6CHB - chains B and G of the 18 polymer chains in the assembly; structure by X-ray diffraction, 6.80 A resolution (low resolution: residue-level contacts below are approximate; hydrogen-bond / salt-bridge calls are withheld).

Chain B:
Molecule: Envelope glycoprotein gp41
Source organism: Human immunodeficiency virus 1
Reference sequence: Q2N0S7 (Q2N0S7_9HIV1); residues 512-664 here correspond to UniProt positions 509-661 (UniProt number = residue number - 3)
Sequence (153 residues; numbered 512 to 664; the number before each row is that of its first residue):
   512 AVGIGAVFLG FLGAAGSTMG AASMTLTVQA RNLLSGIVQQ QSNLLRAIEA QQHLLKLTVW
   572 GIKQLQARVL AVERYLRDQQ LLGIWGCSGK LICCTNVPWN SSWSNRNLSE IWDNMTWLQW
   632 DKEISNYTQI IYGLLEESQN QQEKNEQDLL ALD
Not modelled in the structure: 512-517, 548-568
Sequence notes: engineered mutation Cys-605 (Thr602 in Q2N0S7)
Cystine bridges: Cys-598/Cys-604

Chain G:
Molecule: Envelope glycoprotein gp120
Source organism: Human immunodeficiency virus 1
Reference sequence: Q2N0S6 (Q2N0S6_9HIV1); the construct lacks a stretch of the UniProt sequence and is renumbered around it, so the offset changes along the chain: 31-140 = UniProt 30-139; 149-185 = UniProt 140-176; 187-309 = UniProt 186-308; 312-321 = UniProt 309-318; 2 more segments
Sequence (479 residues; each row starts with the number of its first residue; note: 12 numbers in that range are skipped by the numbering (no residue carries them; nothing is unmodelled there); a row labelled like 185A-185I holds insertion residues (185A, then the next letters in order)):
    31 AENLWVTVYY GVPVWKDAET TLFCASDAKA YETEKHNVWA THACVPTDPN PQEIHLENVT
    91 EEFNMWKNNM VEQMHTDIIS LWDQSLKPCV KLTPLCVTLQ CTNVTNNITD
   149 DMRGELKNCS FNMTTELRDK KQKVYSLFYR LDVVQIN
185A-185I ENQGNRSNN
   187 SNKEYRLINC NTSAITQACP KVSFEPIPIH YCAPAGFAIL KCKDKKFNGT GPCPSVSTVQ
   247 CTHGIKPVVS TQLLLNGSLA EEEVMIRSEN ITNNAKNILV QFNTPVQINC TRPNNNTRKS
   307 IRI
   312 GPGQAFYATG
  321A D
   322 IIGDIRQAHC NVSKATWNET LGKVVKQLRK HFGNNTIIRF ANSSGGDLEV TTHSFNCGGE
   382 FFYCNTSGLF NSTWISN
   400 TSVQGSNSTG SNDSITLPCR IKQIINMWQR IGQAMYAPPI QGVIRCVSNI TGLILTRDGG
   460 STNSTTETFR PGGGDMRDNW RSELYKYKVV KIEPLGVAPT RCKRRVVGRE KR
Not modelled in the structure: 149-151, 185A-185I, 400-410, 506-511
Sequence notes: conflict Asn-332 (Thr330 in Q2N0S6); engineered mutation Cys-501 (Ala498 in Q2N0S6)
Cystine bridges: Cys-54/Cys-74, Cys-126/Cys-196, Cys-218/Cys-247, Cys-228/Cys-239, Cys-296/Cys-331, Cys-385/Cys-418
From the paper describing this entry:
  - post-translational modification sites: Asn-332

Interface between chain B and chain G:
Contacting residue pairs (112; chain B residue first):
  Phe-522(B) with Ile-84(G)
  Leu-523(B) with Pro-43(G); Leu-86(G)
  Ala-525(B) with Pro-43(G)
  Ala-526(B) with Pro-43(G); Trp-45(G); Val-89(G)
  Gly-527(B) with Asn-88(G)
  Met-530(B) with Ala-497(G)
  Ala-533(B) with Pro-43(G)
  Thr-536(B) with Gly-41(G)
  Leu-537(B) with Tyr-39(G); Tyr-40(G); Gly-41(G)
  Gln-540(B) with Gly-41(G)
  Ala-541(B) with Tyr-40(G)
  Asn-543(B) with Ala-221(G); Gly-222(G)
  Leu-544(B) with Tyr-40(G); Ala-221(G); Gly-222(G); Ile-491(G); Pro-493(G)
  Leu-545(B) with Ala-221(G)
  Ser-546(B) with Ala-221(G)
  Thr-569(B) with His-72(G)
  Val-570(B) with His-72(G)
  Trp-571(B) with Asn-67(G); Trp-69(G); Ala-70(G); Leu-111(G)
  Lys-574(B) with Leu-52(G); Phe-53(G)
  Gln-575(B) with Phe-53(G); Cys-54(G); Ala-73(G); Cys-74(G)
  Ala-578(B) with Phe-53(G); Pro-220(G)
  Leu-581(B) with Thr-50(G); Ala-221(G); Phe-223(G)
  Ala-582(B) with Ala-221(G)
  Arg-585(B) with Gly-222(G); Phe-223(G); Ile-491(G); Glu-492(G); Pro-493(G)
  Tyr-586(B) with Tyr-40(G)
  Arg-588(B) with Ile-491(G); Glu-492(G); Pro-493(G)
  Asp-589(B) with Tyr-40(G); Pro-493(G); Leu-494(G)
  Leu-593(B) with Val-38(G); Tyr-40(G); Leu-494(G)
  Trp-596(B) with Val-38(G); Leu-494(G)
  Gly-597(B) with Arg-503(G)
  Cys-598(B) with Val-38(G)
  Lys-601(B) with Tyr-40(G)
  Leu-602(B) with Val-38(G); Tyr-39(G); Tyr-40(G)
  Ile-603(B) with Val-38(G); Tyr-39(G)
  Cys-604(B) with Thr-37(G); Val-38(G)
  Cys-605(B) with Cys-501(G); Lys-502(G); Arg-503(G)
  Thr-606(B) with Trp-35(G); Val-36(G); Val-38(G); Cys-501(G); Lys-502(G)
  Asn-607(B) with Trp-35(G); Lys-502(G); Arg-503(G)
  Val-608(B) with Trp-35(G); Val-36(G)
  Trp-610(B) with Leu-34(G); Trp-35(G); Pro-498(G)
  Arg-617(B) with Leu-34(G)
  Leu-619(B) with Pro-498(G); Thr-499(G); Arg-500(G)
  Ile-622(B) with Leu-34(G); Pro-498(G)
  Trp-623(B) with Tyr-39(G); Ala-497(G); Pro-498(G); Thr-499(G)
  Trp-628(B) with Tyr-39(G); Val-42(G); Pro-43(G); Val-44(G); Val-496(G)
  Leu-629(B) with Asn-88(G)
  Trp-631(B) with Val-496(G); Pro-498(G)
  Asp-632(B) with Val-44(G); Val-496(G)
  Ile-635(B) with Val-496(G)
  Ile-642(B) with Val-36(G)
  Tyr-643(B) with Val-496(G)
  Gln-650(B) with Arg-503(G)
  Asn-651(B) with Arg-503(G)
  Glu-654(B) with Arg-503(G)
Interface residues without a listed pair, chain B (60 interface residues in all): Ser-534, Gly-572, Arg-579, Leu-592, Pro-609, Leu-646
Interface residues without a listed pair, chain G (51 interface residues in all): Thr-51, Val-75, Glu-87, Thr-244, Gln-246, Lys-490, Gly-495, Arg-504

Summary:
The interface between chain B and chain G involves 60 residues on one side and 51 on the other. From the
paper: a modification site at Asn-332(G).
Here chain B is Envelope glycoprotein gp41 and chain G is Envelope glycoprotein gp120, both from Human
immunodeficiency virus 1. Entry 6CHB (Crystal structure of a natively-glycosylated BG505 SOSIP.664 HIV-1
Envelope Trimer in complex with the broadly-neutralizing antibodies ...) was determined by X-ray diffraction,
deposited together with 6CH7, 6CH8 and 6CH9.
